Entry 3QE9 (X-ray diffraction, 2.51 A resolution); this record covers chains Y and D of the 3 polymer chains in the assembly.

[Chain Y]
Name: Exonuclease 1
From: Homo sapiens
Notes: EC 3.1.-.-
UniProtKB: Q9UQ84 (EXO1_HUMAN); residues 1-352 here = UniProt positions 1-352
Chain sequence (352 residues; numbered 1 to 352; the number before each row is that of its first residue):
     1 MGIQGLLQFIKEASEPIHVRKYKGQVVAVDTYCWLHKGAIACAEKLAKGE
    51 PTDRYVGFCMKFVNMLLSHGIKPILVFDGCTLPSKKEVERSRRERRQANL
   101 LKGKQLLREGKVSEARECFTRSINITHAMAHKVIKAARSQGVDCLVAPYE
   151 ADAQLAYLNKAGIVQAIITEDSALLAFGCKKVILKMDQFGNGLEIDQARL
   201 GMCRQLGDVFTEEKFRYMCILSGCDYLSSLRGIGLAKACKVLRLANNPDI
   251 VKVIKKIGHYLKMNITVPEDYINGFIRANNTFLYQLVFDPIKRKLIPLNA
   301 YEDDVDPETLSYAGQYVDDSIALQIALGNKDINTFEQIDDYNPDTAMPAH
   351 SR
Disordered / not traced: 1, 347-352
Sequence notes: engineered mutation Ala173 (Asp in Q9UQ84)
Metal / ion sites: Ca2+ near Asp152 (its only coordinating residue here); K+: Ser222, Ser229, Ile233 (shared with 1 residue of chain C)
UniProt features mapped onto this chain:
  - binding site (Mg(2+)): Asp30, Asp78, Glu150, Asp152, Asp171, Asp225, Asp270
  - natural variant: Glu109 (E109K: Abrogates exonuclease activity)
  - mutagenesis: Asp78 (D78A: Abrogates double-stranded DNA exonuclease activity and endonuclease activity against 5'-overhanging flap structures. Also reduces DNA-binding to 5'-overhanging flap structures), Asp225 (D225A: Abrogates double-stranded DNA exonuclease activity and endonuclease activity against 5'-overhanging flap structures. Also enhances DNA-binding to 5'-overhanging flap structures)
What the authors report for this chain:
  - binding site for the 13-nt DNA strand: Ile40, Ala41, Phe58, Gly232 to Lys237
  - K+ coordination: Ser222, Ser229, Ile233
  - binding site for the 10-nt DNA strand (chain D): His36, Arg92
  - contacts within the chain: Glu150-Gln285, Lys85-Glu150
  - conformationally variable residues (domain motion): Gly79 (proposed by the authors, not directly observed)
  - mutagenesis - D78A, D225A: abolished catalytic activity (citing earlier work)
  - mutagenesis - Y32A (20-fold), H36A (150-fold), K85A, R92A: decreased catalytic activity
  - catalytic residues: Lys85 (proposed by the authors, not directly observed)

[Chain D]
Molecule: 10-nt DNA strand
Sequence (10 nucleotides; row label = number of the first residue in the row):
     1 TCGACTAGCG

[How chain Y and chain D interact]
Contacting residue pairs - 14 pairs, chain Y then chain D:
  Gly2(Y) with DC2(D), phosphate contact
  Leu7(Y) with DG3(D), phosphate contact
  Gln8(Y) with DA4(D), hydrogen bond to the phosphate
  Tyr32(Y) with DT1(D), sugar contact
  His36(Y) with DT1(D), hydrogen bond to the base
  Arg92(Y) with DT1(D), salt bridge to the phosphate; DC2(D), salt bridge to the phosphate
  Arg95(Y) with DT1(D), salt bridge to the phosphate
  Arg121(Y) with DT1(D), base contact
  Glu170(Y) with DG3(D), phosphate contact
  Asp171(Y) with DG3(D), phosphate contact
  Ser172(Y) with DG3(D), phosphate contact
  Lys185(Y) with DG3(D), phosphate contact; DA4(D), salt bridge to the phosphate
Other interface residues (no listed pair), chain Y (14 interface residues in all): Ile3, Asp225

[Overview]
Chain Y and chain D form an interface of 14 and 4 residues respectively; the contacts include 2 hydrogen bonds
and 4 salt bridges. Polar contacts include His36(Y)-DT1(D), Gln8(Y)-DA4(D) and Arg92(Y)-DT1(D). The paper
reports the catalytic residue Lys85(Y); Y32A, H36A and K85A of chain Y, among others, reduce catalytic
activity; 6 substitutions were tested in all.
Here chain Y is Exonuclease 1 (Homo sapiens) and chain D is a 10-nt DNA strand. Entry 3QE9 (Crystal structure
of human exonuclease 1 Exo1 (D173A) in complex with DNA (complex I)) was determined by X-ray diffraction (same
publication as 3QEA and 3QEB).
